8BPE - chains B and A of the 19 polymer chains in the assembly; structure by electron microscopy, 3.63 A resolution.

== Chain B (and A) ==
Protein: Immunoglobulin heavy constant mu
Organism: Homo sapiens
Notes: chain A of this document is another copy of the same molecule, construct and numbering; everything in this record applies to it too
Sequence (348 residues; each row starts with the number of its first residue):
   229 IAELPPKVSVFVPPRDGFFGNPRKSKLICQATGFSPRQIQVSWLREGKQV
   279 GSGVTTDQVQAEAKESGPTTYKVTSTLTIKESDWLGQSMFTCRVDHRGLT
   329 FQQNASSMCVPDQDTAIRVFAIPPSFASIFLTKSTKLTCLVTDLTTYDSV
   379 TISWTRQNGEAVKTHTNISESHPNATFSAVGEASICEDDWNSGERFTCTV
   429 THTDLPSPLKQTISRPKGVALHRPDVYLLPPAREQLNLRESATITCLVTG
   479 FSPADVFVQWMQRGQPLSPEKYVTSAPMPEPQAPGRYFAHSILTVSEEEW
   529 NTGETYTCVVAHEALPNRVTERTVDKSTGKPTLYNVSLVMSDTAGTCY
Disordered / not traced: 229-345, 572-576 (chain A: 229-345)
Disulfide bonds: Cys-367/Cys-426, Cys-474/Cys-536
Covalently attached groups: N-acetylglucosamine (NAG) linked to Asn-563
What the authors report for this chain:
  - specificity-determining residues: Arg-467, Arg-514 (proposed by the authors, not directly observed)
  - specificity-determining residues: Arg-467, Arg-514 (by similarity / conservation)

== How chain B and chain A interact ==
Residue-residue contacts (46):
  Val-454(B) / Glu-462(A)
  Tyr-455(B) / Glu-462(A)
  Tyr-455(B) / Gln-463(A)
  Leu-457(B) / Pro-458(A)
  Leu-457(B) / Ala-460(A)  hydrophobic
  Pro-458(B) / Leu-457(A)
  Pro-458(B) / Lys-558(A)
  Ala-460(B) / Leu-457(A)  hydrophobic
  Glu-462(B) / Tyr-455(A)
  Gln-463(B) / Tyr-455(A)
  Val-501(B) / Pro-509(A)  hydrophobic
  Pro-509(B) / Glu-498(A)
  Pro-509(B) / Val-501(A)
  Gln-510(B) / Glu-498(A)
  His-518(B) / His-518(A)
  Ile-520(B) / Phe-516(A)  hydrophobic
  Ile-520(B) / His-518(A)
  Thr-556(B) / Arg-461(A)  hydrogen bond (backbone-side chain)
  Gly-557(B) / Arg-461(A)
  Gly-557(B) / Lys-558(A)
  Pro-559(B) / Pro-559(A)
  Pro-559(B) / Thr-560(A)
  Pro-559(B) / Tyr-562(A)  hydrophobic
  Thr-560(B) / Thr-560(A)  hydrogen bond (backbone-backbone)
  Leu-561(B) / Thr-560(A)  hydrogen bond (backbone-backbone)
  Leu-561(B) / Leu-561(A)
  Leu-561(B) / Tyr-562(A)  hydrogen bond (backbone-backbone)
  Tyr-562(B) / Tyr-562(A)  hydrophobic
  Asn-563(B) / Tyr-562(A)  hydrogen bond (backbone-backbone)
  Asn-563(B) / Asn-563(A)
  Asn-563(B) / Val-564(A)
  Ser-565(B) / Val-564(A)
  Ser-565(B) / Leu-566(A)
  Leu-566(B) / Leu-566(A)
  Val-567(B) / Leu-566(A)  hydrogen bond (backbone-backbone)
  Val-567(B) / Val-567(A)  hydrophobic
  Val-567(B) / Met-568(A)
  Met-568(B) / Met-568(A)
  Ser-569(B) / Met-568(A)  hydrogen bond (backbone-backbone)
  Ser-569(B) / Ser-569(A)
  Ser-569(B) / Asp-570(A)  hydrogen bond (backbone-backbone)
  Ser-569(B) / Thr-571(A)
  Asp-570(B) / Asp-570(A)
  Asp-570(B) / Thr-571(A)  hydrogen bond (side chain-backbone)
  Asp-570(B) / Ala-572(A)  hydrogen bond (side chain-backbone)
  Thr-571(B) / Asp-570(A)
Interface residues without a listed pair, chain B (35 interface residues in all): Leu-456, Arg-461, Thr-471, Glu-498, Met-506, Phe-516, Arg-550, Lys-558, Val-564
Interface residues without a listed pair, chain A (34 interface residues in all): Pro-459, Leu-466, Thr-473, Leu-475, Ser-503, Met-506, Ile-520, Ser-565

== In short ==
Chain B and chain A form an interface of 35 and 34 residues respectively; the contacts include 10 hydrogen
bonds. Polar pairs include Thr-556(B)/Arg-461(A), Asp-570(B)/Thr-571(A) and Asp-570(B)/Ala-572(A). Covalently
linked N-acetylglucosamine: at Asn-563(B). From the paper: specificity determinants Arg-467(B) and Arg-514(B).
Both chains are Immunoglobulin heavy constant mu (Homo sapiens). Entry 8BPE (8:1 binding of FcMR on IgM
pentameric core) was determined by electron microscopy (same publication as 8BPF and 8BPG).
